7URO - chains C and D of the 4 polymer chains in the assembly; structure by electron microscopy, 4.20 A resolution (low resolution: residue-level contacts below are approximate; hydrogen-bond / salt-bridge calls are withheld).

[Chain C]
Name: GEA2 isoform 1
Organism: Saccharomyces cerevisiae
UniProt: A0A8H8ULJ2 (A0A8H8ULJ2_YEASX); numbering as in UniProt (aligned over 1-1459)
Sequence (1459 residues; numbered 1 to 1459; the number before each row is that of its first residue):
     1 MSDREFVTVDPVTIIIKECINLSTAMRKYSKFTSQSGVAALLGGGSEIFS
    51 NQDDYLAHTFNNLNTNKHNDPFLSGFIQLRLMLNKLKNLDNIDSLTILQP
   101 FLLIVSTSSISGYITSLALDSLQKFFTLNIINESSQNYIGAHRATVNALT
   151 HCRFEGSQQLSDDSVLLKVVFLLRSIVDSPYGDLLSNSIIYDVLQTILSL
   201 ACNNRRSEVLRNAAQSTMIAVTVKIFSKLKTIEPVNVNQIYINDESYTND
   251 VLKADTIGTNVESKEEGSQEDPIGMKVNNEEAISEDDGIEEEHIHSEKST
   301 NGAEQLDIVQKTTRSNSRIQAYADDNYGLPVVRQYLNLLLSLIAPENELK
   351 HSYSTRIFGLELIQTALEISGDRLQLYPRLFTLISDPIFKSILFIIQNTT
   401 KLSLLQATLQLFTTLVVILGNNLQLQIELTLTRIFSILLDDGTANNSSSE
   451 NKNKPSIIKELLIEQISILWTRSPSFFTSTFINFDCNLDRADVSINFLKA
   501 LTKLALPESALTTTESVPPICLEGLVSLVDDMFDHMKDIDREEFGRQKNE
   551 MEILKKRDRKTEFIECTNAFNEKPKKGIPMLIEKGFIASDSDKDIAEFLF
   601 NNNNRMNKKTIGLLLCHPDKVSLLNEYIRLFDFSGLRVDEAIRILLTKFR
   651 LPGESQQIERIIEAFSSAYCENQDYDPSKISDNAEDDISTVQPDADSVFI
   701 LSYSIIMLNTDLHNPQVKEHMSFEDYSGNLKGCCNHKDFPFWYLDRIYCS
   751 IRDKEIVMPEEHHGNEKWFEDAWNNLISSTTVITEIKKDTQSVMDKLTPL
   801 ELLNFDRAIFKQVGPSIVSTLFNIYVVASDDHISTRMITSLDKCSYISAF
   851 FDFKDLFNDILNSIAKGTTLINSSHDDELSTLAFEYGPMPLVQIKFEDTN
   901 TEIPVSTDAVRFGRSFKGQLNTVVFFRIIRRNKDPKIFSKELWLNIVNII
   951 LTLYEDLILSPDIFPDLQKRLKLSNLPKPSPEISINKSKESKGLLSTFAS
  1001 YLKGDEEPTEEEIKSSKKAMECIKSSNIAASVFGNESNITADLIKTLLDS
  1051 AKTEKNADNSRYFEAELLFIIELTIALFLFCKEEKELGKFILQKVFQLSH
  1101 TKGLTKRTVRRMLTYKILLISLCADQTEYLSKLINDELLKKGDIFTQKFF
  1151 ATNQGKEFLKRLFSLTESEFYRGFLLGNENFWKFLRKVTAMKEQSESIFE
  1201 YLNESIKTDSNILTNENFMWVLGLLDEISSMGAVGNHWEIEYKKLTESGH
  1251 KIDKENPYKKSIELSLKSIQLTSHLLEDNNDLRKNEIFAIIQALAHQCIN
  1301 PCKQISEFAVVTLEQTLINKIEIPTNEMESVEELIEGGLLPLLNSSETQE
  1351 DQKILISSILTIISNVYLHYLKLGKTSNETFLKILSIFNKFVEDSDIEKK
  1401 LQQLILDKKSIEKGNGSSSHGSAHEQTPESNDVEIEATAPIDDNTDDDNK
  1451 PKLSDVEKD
Unresolved in the structure: 1-10, 32-70, 155-161, 231-328, 441-454, 546-549, 781-798, 873-887, 894-902, 988-1003, 1235-1258, 1325-1327, 1418-1459
Reported in the primary citation:
  - mutagenesis - Y1001D: abolished growth
  - mutagenesis - Y1001D: unchanged expression
  - mutagenesis - Y1001D: unchanged catalytic activity on DeltaN17-Arf1
  - mutagenesis - Y1001D: abolished localization
  - mutagenesis - Y1001D: abolished catalytic activity on myristoylated-Arf1

[Chain D]
Name: ARF1 isoform 1
Organism: Saccharomyces cerevisiae
UniProt: A0A6A5Q0M1 (A0A6A5Q0M1_YEASX); numbering as in UniProt (aligned over 1-181)
Sequence (181 residues; each row starts with the number of its first residue):
     1 MGLFASKLFSNLFGNKEMRILMVGLDGAGKTTVLYKLKLGEVITTIPTIG
    51 FNVETVQYKNISFTVWDVGGQDRIRSLWRHYYRNTEGVIFVVDSNDRSRI
   101 GEAREVMQRMLNEDELRNAAWLVFANKQDLPEAMSAAEITEKLGLHSIRN
   151 RPWFIQATCATSGEGLYEGLEWLSNSLKNST
Unresolved in the structure: 1-16

[How chain C and chain D interact]
Residue-residue contacts (50):
  Arg650(C) with Ile46(D); Pro47(D)
  Leu651(C) with Ile49(D)
  Pro652(C) with Gly50(D)
  Gly653(C) with Gly50(D); Phe51(D); Asn52(D)
  Glu654(C) with Met22(D); Lys30(D); Asn52(D); Asp67(D)
  Ser655(C) with Val68(D); Gly69(D)
  Gln656(C) with Gly24(D); Leu25(D)
  Gln657(C) with Gly27(D)
  Ile658(C) with Gly50(D); Phe51(D)
  Glu659(C) with Gln71(D); Ile74(D)
  Phe699(C) with Gln71(D); Ile74(D)
  Tyr703(C) with Phe51(D); Ile74(D)
  Ile706(C) with Phe51(D)
  Met707(C) with Trp78(D)
  Asn709(C) with Ile49(D)
  Thr710(C) with Ile49(D); Gly50(D); Phe51(D)
  Asp711(C) with Trp66(D); Tyr81(D)
  Asn714(C) with Thr48(D); Val53(D)
  Pro715(C) with Thr48(D)
  Gln716(C) with Thr55(D); Thr64(D)
  Val717(C) with Trp66(D)
  Lys718(C) with Glu17(D)
  Glu719(C) with Arg19(D)
  Met721(C) with His80(D); Tyr81(D)
  Asp725(C) with His80(D)
  Asn729(C) with Ser76(D); Leu77(D)
  Leu730(C) with Leu77(D)
  Ile756(C) with Ile49(D)
  Met758(C) with Ile49(D)
  Glu761(C) with Ile46(D)
  His762(C) with Ile46(D)
Other interface residues (no listed pair), chain C (35 interface residues in all): Leu646, Ile700, His713, Val757
Other interface residues (no listed pair), chain D (31 interface residues in all): Gly70, Arg73, Arg83

[Overview]
35 residues of chain C face 31 of chain D across their interface. From the paper: Y1001D of chain C abolishes
growth; Y1001D of chain C abolishes localization.
Chain C is GEA2 isoform 1 and chain D is ARF1 isoform 1, both from Saccharomyces cerevisiae; the structure,
Gea2-Arf1 activation intermediate complex (composite structure), was determined by electron microscopy
together with 7URR, 7UT4 and 7UTH from the same study.
